PDB entry 7EMB | X-ray diffraction, 1.97 A resolution | chains A and C of the 3 polymer chains in the assembly

[Chain A]
Name: Leucocyte antigen
From: Sus scrofa
UniProtKB: O19075 (O19075_PIG); residues 1-275 here correspond to UniProt positions 22-296 (UniProt number = residue number + 21)
Chain sequence (275 residues; numbered 1 to 275; the number before each row is that of its first residue):
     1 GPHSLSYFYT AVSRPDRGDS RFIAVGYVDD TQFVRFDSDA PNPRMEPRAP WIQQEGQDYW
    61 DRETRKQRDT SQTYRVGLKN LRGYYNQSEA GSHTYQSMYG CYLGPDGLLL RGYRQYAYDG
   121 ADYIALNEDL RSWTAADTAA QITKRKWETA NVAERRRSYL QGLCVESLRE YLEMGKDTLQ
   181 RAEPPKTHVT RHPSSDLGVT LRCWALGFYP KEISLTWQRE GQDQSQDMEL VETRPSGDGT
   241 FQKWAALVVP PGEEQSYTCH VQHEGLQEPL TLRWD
Cystine bridges: Cys101-Cys164, Cys203-Cys259

[Chain C]
Name: Ala-ala-ala-ile-glu-glu-glu-asp-ile
Chain sequence (9 residues; numbered 1 to 9; the number before each row is that of its first residue):
     1 AAAIEEEDI

[Interface between chain A and chain C]
Contacting residue pairs (42):
  Leu5(A) with Ala1(C)
  Tyr7(A) with Ala1(C), hydrogen bond (side chain-backbone); Ala2(C), hydrogen bond (side chain-backbone)
  Tyr9(A) with Ala2(C)
  Glu63(A) with Ala1(C); Ala2(C), hydrogen bond (side chain-backbone)
  Lys66(A) with Ala1(C); Ala2(C), hydrogen bond (side chain-backbone); Ala3(C); Ile4(C)
  Gln67(A) with Ala2(C)
  Thr70(A) with Glu5(C)
  Thr73(A) with Glu5(C); Glu6(C); Glu7(C); Asp8(C)
  Tyr74(A) with Glu5(C), hydrogen bond
  Val76(A) with Asp8(C)
  Asn80(A) with Ile9(C), hydrogen bond (side chain-backbone)
  Leu81(A) with Ile9(C), hydrophobic
  Tyr84(A) with Ile9(C), hydrogen bond (side chain-backbone)
  Tyr95(A) with Ile9(C)
  Tyr99(A) with Ala2(C); Ala3(C), hydrogen bond (side chain-backbone)
  Arg114(A) with Ala3(C); Glu5(C), salt bridge
  Tyr116(A) with Glu5(C), hydrogen bond
  Tyr123(A) with Ile9(C)
  Thr143(A) with Ile9(C), hydrogen bond (side chain-backbone)
  Trp147(A) with Glu7(C); Asp8(C), hydrogen bond (side chain-backbone); Ile9(C), hydrophobic
  Ala150(A) with Glu7(C)
  Val152(A) with Glu7(C)
  Arg156(A) with Ile4(C), hydrogen bond (side chain-backbone); Glu5(C), salt bridge; Glu6(C), salt bridge
  Tyr159(A) with Ala1(C), hydrogen bond (side chain-backbone); Ala2(C); Ala3(C)
  Ser167(A) with Ala1(C), hydrogen bond (side chain-backbone)
  Tyr171(A) with Ala1(C), hydrogen bond (side chain-backbone)
Interface residues without a listed pair, chain A (30 interface residues in all): Tyr59, Gly77, Lys146, Leu163

[In short]
30 residues of chain A face 9 of chain C across their interface, with 15 hydrogen bonds and 3 salt bridges.
Polar contacts include Arg114(A)-Glu5(C), Arg156(A)-Glu5(C) and Arg156(A)-Glu6(C).
Chain A is Leucocyte antigen (Sus scrofa) and chain C is Ala-ala-ala-ile-glu-glu-glu-asp-ile; the structure,
Mooring Stone-Like Arg114 Pulls Diverse Bulged Peptides: First Insight into African Swine Fever Virus-Derived
T Cell ..., was determined by X-ray diffraction (same publication as 7EM9, 7EMA, 7EMC and 7EMD).
